1HDA - chains A and C of the 4 polymer chains in the assembly; structure by X-ray diffraction, 2.20 A resolution.

Chain A (and C):
Molecule: Hemoglobin (deoxy) (alpha chain)
Source organism: Bos taurus
Notes: chain C of this document is another copy of the same molecule, construct and numbering; everything in this record applies to it too
Reference sequence: P01966 (HBA_BOVIN); residues 1-141 here = UniProt positions 1-141
Amino-acid sequence (141 residues; each row starts with the number of its first residue):
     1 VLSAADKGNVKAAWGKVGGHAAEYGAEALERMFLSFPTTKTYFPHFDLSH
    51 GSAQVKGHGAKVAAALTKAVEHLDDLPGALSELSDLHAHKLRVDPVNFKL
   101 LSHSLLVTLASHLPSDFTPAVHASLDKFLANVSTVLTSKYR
Bound ions: heme Fe near H87 (its only coordinating residue here)
Residues lining bound ligands: heme (HEM): M32, T39, Y42, F43, F46, H58, K61, V62, A65, L66, L83, L86, H87, L91, V93, N97, F98, L101, V132, L136

Interface between chain A and chain C:
Residue-residue contacts (5; chain A residue first):
  V1(A) with S138(C)
  D126(A) with R141(C), salt bridge
  K127(A) with R141(C), hydrogen bond (side chain-backbone)
  R141(A) with D126(C), salt bridge; K127(C), hydrogen bond (backbone-side chain)
Also at the interface, not in a pair above, chain A (6 interface residues in all): A123, A130
Also at the interface, not in a pair above, chain C (6 interface residues in all): A123, A130

Summary:
Chain A and chain C each contribute 6 residues to their interface, with 2 hydrogen bonds and 2 salt bridges.
Polar contacts include D126(A)-R141(C) and K127(A)-R141(C). Chain A binds heme.
Chain A and chain C are both Hemoglobin (deoxy) (alpha chain) (Bos taurus); the structure, A novel allosteric
mechanism in haemoglobin. structure of bovine deoxyhaemoglobin, absence of specific chloride-binding sites and
..., was determined by X-ray diffraction.
